5XPO - chains A and C; structure by X-ray diffraction, 2.28 A resolution.

== Chain A ==
Molecule: Vitamin D3 receptor
Organism: Rattus norvegicus
Notes: engineered mutation(s): deletion mutant(residues 165-211)
UniProtKB: P13053 (VDR_RAT); residue numbers follow UniProt; this construct covers 116-159, 207-423
Sequence (271 residues; each row starts with the number of its first residue; note: 47 numbers in that range are skipped by the numbering (no residue carries them; nothing is unmodelled there)):
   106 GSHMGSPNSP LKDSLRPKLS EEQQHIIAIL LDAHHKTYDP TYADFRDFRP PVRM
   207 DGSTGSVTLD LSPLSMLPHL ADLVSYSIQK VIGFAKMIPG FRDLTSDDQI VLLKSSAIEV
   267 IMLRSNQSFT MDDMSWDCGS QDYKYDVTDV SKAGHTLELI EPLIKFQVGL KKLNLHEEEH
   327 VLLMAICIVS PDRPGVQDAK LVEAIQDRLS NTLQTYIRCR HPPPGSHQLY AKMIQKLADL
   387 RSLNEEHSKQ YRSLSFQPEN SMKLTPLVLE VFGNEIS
Not modelled in the structure: 106-122, 207-217, 420-423
Construct notes: expression tag (106-115)
Swiss-Prot annotation at these positions:
  - region: Lys242 to Lys260 (Interaction with coactivator LXXLL motif)
  - motif: Pro412 to Asn420 (9aaTAD)
  - binding site (calcitriol): Tyr143, Ser233, Arg270, Ser274, His301, His393
Ligand contacts: 25- (8BL; (5R)-5-[(1R,3AS,4E,7AR)-7A-methyl-4-[2-[(3R,5R)-4-methylidene-3,5-bis(oxidanyl)cyclohexyl idene]ethylidene]-2,3,3A,5,6,7-hexahydro-1H-inden-1-yl]-1-(4-hydroxyphenyl)hexan-1-one): Tyr143, Tyr147, Phe150, Leu223, Leu226, Ala227, Leu229, Val230, Ser233, Ile264, Ile267, Arg270, Ser271, Ser274, Trp282, Cys284, Tyr291, Val296, Ala299, His301, Leu305, Leu309, His393, Tyr397, Leu400, Ser401, Asn406, Leu410, Phe418

== Chain C ==
Molecule: Mediator of RNA polymerase II transcription subunit 1
Organism: Homo sapiens
UniProtKB: Q15648 (MED1_HUMAN); residues 625-637 here correspond to UniProt positions 640-652 (UniProt number = residue number + 15)
Sequence (13 residues; each row starts with the number of its first residue):
   625 KNHPMLMNLL KDN
Not modelled in the structure: 625, 636-637
Swiss-Prot annotation at these positions:
  - motif: Leu630 to Leu634 (LXXLL motif 2)

== Chain A / chain C interface ==
Residue-residue contacts (21; chain A residue first):
  Ile238(A) - Leu630(C)  hydrophobic
  Ile238(A) - Leu633(C)
  Ile238(A) - Leu634(C)  hydrophobic
  Lys242(A) - Leu633(C)  hydrogen bond (side chain-backbone)
  Lys242(A) - Leu634(C)  hydrogen bond (side chain-backbone)
  Lys242(A) - Lys635(C)
  Phe247(A) - Leu634(C)  hydrophobic
  Gln255(A) - Leu634(C)
  Ile256(A) - His627(C)
  Ile256(A) - Met631(C)  hydrophobic
  Ile256(A) - Leu634(C)  hydrophobic
  Leu259(A) - Leu630(C)  hydrophobic
  Leu259(A) - Leu634(C)  hydrophobic
  Lys260(A) - His627(C)  hydrogen bond
  Pro412(A) - Met629(C)  hydrophobic
  Leu413(A) - Met629(C)
  Glu416(A) - His627(C)
  Glu416(A) - Pro628(C)
  Glu416(A) - Met629(C)  hydrogen bond (side chain-backbone)
  Glu416(A) - Leu630(C)  hydrogen bond (side chain-backbone)
  Val417(A) - Leu630(C)  hydrophobic
Other interface residues (no listed pair), chain A (12 interface residues in all): Gln235

== In short ==
12 residues of chain A and 8 residues of chain C are in contact; the contacts include 5 hydrogen bonds. Polar
contacts include Lys242(A)-Leu633(C), Lys242(A)-Leu634(C) and Lys260(A)-His627(C). Bound to chain A: 25-.
Curated annotation (UniProt) lists 6 calcitriol-binding residues on chain A.
Here chain A is Vitamin D3 receptor (Rattus norvegicus) and chain C is Mediator of RNA polymerase II
transcription subunit 1 (Homo sapiens). Entry 5XPO (Crystal structure of VDR-LBD complexed with
25-(hydroxyphenyl)-2-methylidene-19,26,27-trinor-25-oxo-1-hydroxyvitamin D3) was determined by X-ray
diffraction, deposited together with 5XPN, 5XPL, 5XPM and 5XPP.
